PDB entry 7AK8 | X-ray diffraction, 2.50 A resolution | chains B and G of the 4 polymer chains in the assembly

Chain B:
Protein: GCN5 family acetyltransferase
From: Salmonella typhimurium
Reference sequence: A0A0D6I609 (A0A0D6I609_SALTM); numbering as in UniProt (aligned over 2-161)
Sequence (164 residues; numbered -2 to 161; the number before each row is that of its first residue; numbers below 1 keep their minus sign (Met-2 is residue -2)):
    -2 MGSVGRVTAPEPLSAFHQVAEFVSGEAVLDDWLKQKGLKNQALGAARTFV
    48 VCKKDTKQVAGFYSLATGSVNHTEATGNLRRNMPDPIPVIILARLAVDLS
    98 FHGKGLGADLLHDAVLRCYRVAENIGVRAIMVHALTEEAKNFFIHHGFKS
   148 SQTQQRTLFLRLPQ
Unresolved in the structure: -2 to 1, 71-79
Construct notes: initiating methionine (-2); expression tag (-1 to 1); engineered mutation Phe140 (Tyr in A0A0D6I609)
Ligand contacts: acetyl coenzyme A (ACO): Ser21, Glu23, Leu26, Ala90, Arg91, Leu92, Ala93, Val94, His99, Gly100, Lys101, Gly102, Leu103, Gly104, Ala105, Val129, His130, Ala131, Leu132, Glu135, Ala136, Asn138, Phe139, Phe140, His142, His143

Chain G:
Protein: TacA1 antitoxin peptide
From: Salmonella typhimurium
Reference sequence: A0A2J0RDY6 (A0A2J0RDY6_SALTM); residues 52-88 here correspond to UniProt positions 59-95 (UniProt number = residue number + 7)
Sequence (39 residues; numbered 50 to 88; the number before each row is that of its first residue):
    50 GSFNFNDEQYEEFINLLDAPVADDPVIEKLLARKPQWDV
Unresolved in the structure: 50
Construct notes: expression tag (50-51)

Chain B / chain G interface:
Pairs across the interface (31; chain B residue first):
  Arg3(B) - Val88(G)  hydrogen bond (side chain-backbone)
  Val4(B) - Trp86(G)
  Thr5(B) - Trp86(G)
  Ala6(B) - Trp86(G)
  Pro7(B) - Trp86(G)
  Val48(B) - Trp86(G)  hydrophobic
  Lys101(B) - Gln85(G)
  Gly102(B) - Arg82(G)  hydrogen bond (backbone-side chain)
  Gly102(B) - Gln85(G)
  Leu103(B) - Gln85(G)
  Ala105(B) - Leu79(G)
  Ala105(B) - Arg82(G)
  Asp106(B) - Arg82(G)  salt bridge
  Asp106(B) - Pro84(G)
  Asp106(B) - Gln85(G)  hydrogen bond (side chain-backbone)
  Asp106(B) - Trp86(G)
  His109(B) - Leu79(G)  hydrogen bond (side chain-backbone)
  His109(B) - Leu80(G)
  His109(B) - Arg82(G)  hydrogen bond (side chain-backbone)
  Asp110(B) - Trp86(G)
  Val112(B) - Leu80(G)  hydrophobic
  Leu113(B) - Leu80(G)  hydrophobic
  Tyr116(B) - Asp72(G)  hydrogen bond
  Tyr116(B) - Ile76(G)
  His142(B) - Val75(G)
  His143(B) - Val75(G)
  His143(B) - Ile76(G)
  Gly144(B) - Val75(G)
  Gly144(B) - Ile76(G)
  Lys146(B) - Asp73(G)
  Leu157(B) - Ile76(G)  hydrophobic
Other interface residues (no listed pair), chain B (25 interface residues in all): Phe98, Leu107, Leu108, Arg158
Other interface residues (no listed pair), chain G (12 interface residues in all): Ala71

Summary:
25 residues of chain B face 12 of chain G across their interface, with 6 hydrogen bonds and 1 salt bridge.
Among the polar pairs are Asp106(B)-Arg82(G), Arg3(B)-Val88(G) and Gly102(B)-Arg82(G). Chain B binds acetyl
coenzyme A.
Here chain B is GCN5 family acetyltransferase and chain G is TacA1 antitoxin peptide, both from Salmonella
typhimurium. Entry 7AK8 (Structure of Salmonella TacT1 toxin bound to TacA1 antitoxin C-terminal peptide) was
determined by X-ray diffraction together with 7AK7 and 7AK9 from the same study.
